PDB entry 4QV1 | X-ray diffraction, 2.50 A resolution | chains C and D of the 28 polymer chains in the assembly

# Chain C
Molecule: Proteasome subunit alpha type-4
Organism: Saccharomyces cerevisiae
Notes: EC 3.4.25.1
UniProtKB: P40303 (PSA4_YEAST); residues -1 to 252 here correspond to UniProt positions 1-254 (UniProt number = residue number + 2)
Chain sequence (254 residues; numbered -1 to 252; the number before each row is that of its first residue; numbers below 1 keep their minus sign (Met-1 is residue -1)):
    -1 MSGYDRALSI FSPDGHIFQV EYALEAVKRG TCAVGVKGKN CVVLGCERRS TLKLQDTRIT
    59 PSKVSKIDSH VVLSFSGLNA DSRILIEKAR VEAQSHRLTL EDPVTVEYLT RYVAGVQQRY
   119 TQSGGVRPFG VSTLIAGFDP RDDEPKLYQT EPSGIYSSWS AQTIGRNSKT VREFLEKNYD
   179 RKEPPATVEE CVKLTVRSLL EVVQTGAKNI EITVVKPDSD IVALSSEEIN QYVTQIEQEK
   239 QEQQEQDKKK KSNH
Disordered / not traced: -1 to 0, 241-252
UniProt features mapped onto this chain:
  - modified residue: Thr58 (Phosphothreonine)

# Chain D
Molecule: Proteasome subunit alpha type-5
Organism: Saccharomyces cerevisiae
Notes: EC 3.4.25.1
UniProtKB: P32379 (PSA5_YEAST); residues -7 to 252 here correspond to UniProt positions 1-260 (UniProt number = residue number + 8)
Chain sequence (260 residues; numbered -7 to 252; the number before each row is that of its first residue; numbers below 1 keep their minus sign (Met-7 is residue -7)):
    -7 MFLTRSEYDR GVSTFSPEGR LFQVEYSLEA IKLGSTAIGI ATKEGVVLGV EKRATSPLLE
    53 SDSIEKIVEI DRHIGCAMSG LTADARSMIE HARTAAVTHN LYYDEDINVE SLTQSVCDLA
   113 LRFGEGASGE ERLMSRPFGV ALLIAGHDAD DGYQLFHAEP SGTFYRYNAK AIGSGSEGAQ
   173 AELLNEWHSS LTLKEAELLV LKILKQVMEE KLDENNAQLS CITKQDGFKI YDNEKTAELI
   233 KELKEKEAAE SPEEADVEMS
Disordered / not traced: -7 to 0, 118-124, 243-252

# Chain C / chain D interface
Residue-residue contacts (62):
  Asp3(C) - Glu117(D)
  Arg4(C) - Glu117(D)
  Ala5(C) - Val4(D)  hydrophobic
  Ala5(C) - Glu117(D)
  Ala5(C) - Ser127(D)
  Ser7(C) - Ser127(D)
  Ser7(C) - Arg128(D)
  Ile8(C) - Gln15(D)
  Phe9(C) - Gln15(D)
  Phe9(C) - Tyr18(D)
  Phe9(C) - Ser19(D)
  Phe9(C) - Ala22(D)  hydrophobic
  Phe9(C) - Leu73(D)  hydrophobic
  Phe9(C) - Arg128(D)
  Phe9(C) - Pro129(D)
  Phe9(C) - Gly131(D)
  Ser10(C) - Tyr18(D)
  Pro11(C) - Tyr18(D)  hydrophobic
  Pro11(C) - Glu21(D)
  Gly13(C) - Tyr18(D)
  Gly13(C) - Glu21(D)
  Gly13(C) - Ala22(D)
  His14(C) - Leu25(D)
  Ile15(C) - Leu73(D)  hydrophobic
  Ile15(C) - Arg128(D)
  Lys35(C) - Glu52(D)  salt bridge
  Gln116(C) - Ala75(D)
  Gln116(C) - Asp76(D)
  Thr119(C) - Arg128(D)  hydrogen bond (backbone-side chain)
  Gln120(C) - Met126(D)
  Gln120(C) - Ser127(D)  hydrogen bond (backbone-backbone)
  Gln120(C) - Arg128(D)
  Gln120(C) - Pro129(D)
  Gln120(C) - Phe130(D)
  Ser121(C) - Ser127(D)
  Gly122(C) - Ser127(D)
  Ser151(C) - Ala75(D)
  Gly152(C) - Ala75(D)
  Ile153(C) - Thr74(D)
  Ile153(C) - Ala75(D)
  Ser155(C) - Leu51(D)
  Ser155(C) - Ser55(D)
  Ser156(C) - Leu51(D)
  Ser156(C) - Glu52(D)  hydrogen bond
  Ser156(C) - Ser55(D)  hydrogen bond (backbone-side chain)
  Trp157(C) - Thr47(D)
  Trp157(C) - Ser48(D)
  Trp157(C) - Leu50(D)
  Trp157(C) - Leu51(D)
  Trp157(C) - Glu52(D)
  Ser158(C) - Leu50(D)  hydrogen bond (backbone-backbone)
  Ser158(C) - Glu52(D)
  Ala159(C) - Leu50(D)
  Leu173(C) - Leu50(D)  hydrophobic
  Glu174(C) - Ser48(D)  hydrogen bond
  Glu174(C) - Pro49(D)
  Glu174(C) - Leu50(D)
  Tyr177(C) - Leu50(D)  hydrophobic
  Arg179(C) - Pro49(D)  hydrogen bond (side chain-backbone)
  Arg179(C) - Leu50(D)  hydrogen bond (side chain-backbone)
  Arg179(C) - Leu51(D)  hydrogen bond (side chain-backbone)
  Arg179(C) - Glu52(D)
Other interface residues (no listed pair), chain C (31 interface residues in all): Asp12, Arg170
Other interface residues (no listed pair), chain D (27 interface residues in all): Asp1, Ser79

# Summary
31 residues of chain C and 27 residues of chain D are in contact; the contacts include 9 hydrogen bonds and 1
salt bridge. Among the polar pairs are Lys35(C)-Glu52(D), Thr119(C)-Arg128(D) and Ser156(C)-Glu52(D).
Chain C is Proteasome subunit alpha type-4 and chain D is Proteasome subunit alpha type-5, both from
Saccharomyces cerevisiae; the structure, yCP beta5-M45A mutant, was determined by X-ray diffraction together
with 4QUX, 4QUY, 4QV0, 4QV3, 4QV4, 4QV5 and 42 further entries from the same study.
